7Z4F - chains E and H of the 11 polymer chains in the assembly; structure by electron microscopy, 4.20 A resolution (low resolution: residue-level contacts below are approximate; hydrogen-bond / salt-bridge calls are withheld).

[Chain E]
Name: Putative tail fiber
Source organism: Escherichia phage vB_EcoP_SU10
Reference sequence: A0A0B4N0B9 (A0A0B4N0B9_9CAUD); residues 1-786 here = UniProt positions 1-786
Amino-acid sequence (786 residues; each row starts with the number of its first residue):
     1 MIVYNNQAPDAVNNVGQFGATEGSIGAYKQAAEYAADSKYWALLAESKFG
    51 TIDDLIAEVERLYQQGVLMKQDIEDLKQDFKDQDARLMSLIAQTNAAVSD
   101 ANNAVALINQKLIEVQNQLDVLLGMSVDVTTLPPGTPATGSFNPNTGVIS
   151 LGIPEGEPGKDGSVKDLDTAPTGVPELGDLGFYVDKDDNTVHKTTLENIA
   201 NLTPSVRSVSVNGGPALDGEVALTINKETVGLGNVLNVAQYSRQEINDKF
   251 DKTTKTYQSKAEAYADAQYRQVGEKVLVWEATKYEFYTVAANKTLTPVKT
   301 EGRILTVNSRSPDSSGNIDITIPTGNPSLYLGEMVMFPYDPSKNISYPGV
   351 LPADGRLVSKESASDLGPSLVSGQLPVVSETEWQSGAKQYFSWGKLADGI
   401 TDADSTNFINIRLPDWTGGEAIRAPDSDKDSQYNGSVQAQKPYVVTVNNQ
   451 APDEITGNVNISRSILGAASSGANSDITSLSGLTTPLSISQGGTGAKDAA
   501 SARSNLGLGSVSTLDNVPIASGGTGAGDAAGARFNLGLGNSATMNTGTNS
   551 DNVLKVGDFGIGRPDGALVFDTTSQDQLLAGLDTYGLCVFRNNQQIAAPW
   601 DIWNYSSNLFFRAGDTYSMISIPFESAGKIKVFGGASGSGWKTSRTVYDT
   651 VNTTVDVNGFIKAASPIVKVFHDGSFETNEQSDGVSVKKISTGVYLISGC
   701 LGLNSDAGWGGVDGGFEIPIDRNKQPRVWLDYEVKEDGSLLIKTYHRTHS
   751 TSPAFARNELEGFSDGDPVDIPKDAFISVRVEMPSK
Disordered / not traced: 1-11, 92-786

[Chain H]
Name: Adaptor protein
Source organism: Escherichia phage vB_EcoP_SU10
Reference sequence: A0A0B4N231 (A0A0B4N231_9CAUD); numbering as in UniProt (aligned over 1-250)
Amino-acid sequence (250 residues; each row starts with the number of its first residue):
     1 MAMPDVQYPINTYGWLKKAVALWADRDDDEFVNQIPNFINFAEKEIYRNL
    51 RIPPLEKEVYLDIKDGVAYIPPDYLEAQWMMRAKDGTIFQVTSPEEISYR
   101 RQHGTINPSHWNNQPVNFARFGSRFIFYPSIEADTPYYPDDGSPLIPAEN
   151 SVILSYYADPPEFHEDTDTSTILTIAPELLLYFTLRHACLFVQDDNGVQK
   201 WSALGKAILDEMVEQNKKQEYSGSPIAIPNNMTRLQSSLPDIYGIRTSRV
Disordered / not traced: 1-3, 106-112, 234-250

[Chain E / chain H interface]
Contacting residue pairs - 42 pairs, chain E then chain H:
  Q17(E) - I175(H)
  T21(E) - P54(H)
  T21(E) - T171(H)
  E22(E) - P54(H)
  E22(E) - S170(H)
  E22(E) - T171(H)
  E22(E) - I172(H)
  S24(E) - L55(H)
  S24(E) - A158(H)
  S24(E) - D159(H)
  S24(E) - P160(H)
  S24(E) - P161(H)
  I25(E) - D159(H)
  I25(E) - P160(H)
  I25(E) - P161(H)
  I25(E) - E162(H)
  G26(E) - K57(H)
  G26(E) - D73(H)
  A27(E) - K57(H)
  A27(E) - D73(H)
  Y28(E) - P72(H)
  Y28(E) - D73(H)
  K29(E) - D62(H)
  K29(E) - P72(H)
  K29(E) - T135(H)
  Q30(E) - I70(H)
  Q30(E) - P71(H)
  Q30(E) - P72(H)
  A32(E) - Y69(H)
  E33(E) - D62(H)
  E33(E) - Y69(H)
  Y34(E) - Y138(H)
  D37(E) - D62(H)
  D37(E) - T135(H)
  D37(E) - P136(H)
  D37(E) - Y137(H)
  D37(E) - Y138(H)
  Y40(E) - D62(H)
  Y40(E) - K64(H)
  Y40(E) - Y137(H)
  W41(E) - Y137(H)
  L44(E) - Y137(H)
Interface residues without a listed pair, chain E (19 interface residues in all): G23, A36
Interface residues without a listed pair, chain H (25 interface residues in all): V67, Q215

[Overview]
19 residues of chain E face 25 of chain H across their interface.
Chain E is Putative tail fiber and chain H is Adaptor protein, both from Escherichia phage vB_EcoP_SU10; the
structure, Tail of phage SU10 genome release intermediate, was determined by electron microscopy, deposited
together with 7Z47 and 7Z4A.
